PDB entry 8J9W | electron microscopy, 2.76 A resolution | chains A and B of the 6 polymer chains in the assembly

[Chain A (and B)]
Protein: DNA topoisomerase 2
From: African swine fever virus
Notes: chain B of this document is another copy of the same molecule, construct and numbering; everything in this record applies to it too
Reference sequence: A0A0A1E3Q0 (A0A0A1E3Q0_ASF); residues 1-1192 here = UniProt positions 1-1192
Sequence (1197 residues; each row starts with the number of its first residue):
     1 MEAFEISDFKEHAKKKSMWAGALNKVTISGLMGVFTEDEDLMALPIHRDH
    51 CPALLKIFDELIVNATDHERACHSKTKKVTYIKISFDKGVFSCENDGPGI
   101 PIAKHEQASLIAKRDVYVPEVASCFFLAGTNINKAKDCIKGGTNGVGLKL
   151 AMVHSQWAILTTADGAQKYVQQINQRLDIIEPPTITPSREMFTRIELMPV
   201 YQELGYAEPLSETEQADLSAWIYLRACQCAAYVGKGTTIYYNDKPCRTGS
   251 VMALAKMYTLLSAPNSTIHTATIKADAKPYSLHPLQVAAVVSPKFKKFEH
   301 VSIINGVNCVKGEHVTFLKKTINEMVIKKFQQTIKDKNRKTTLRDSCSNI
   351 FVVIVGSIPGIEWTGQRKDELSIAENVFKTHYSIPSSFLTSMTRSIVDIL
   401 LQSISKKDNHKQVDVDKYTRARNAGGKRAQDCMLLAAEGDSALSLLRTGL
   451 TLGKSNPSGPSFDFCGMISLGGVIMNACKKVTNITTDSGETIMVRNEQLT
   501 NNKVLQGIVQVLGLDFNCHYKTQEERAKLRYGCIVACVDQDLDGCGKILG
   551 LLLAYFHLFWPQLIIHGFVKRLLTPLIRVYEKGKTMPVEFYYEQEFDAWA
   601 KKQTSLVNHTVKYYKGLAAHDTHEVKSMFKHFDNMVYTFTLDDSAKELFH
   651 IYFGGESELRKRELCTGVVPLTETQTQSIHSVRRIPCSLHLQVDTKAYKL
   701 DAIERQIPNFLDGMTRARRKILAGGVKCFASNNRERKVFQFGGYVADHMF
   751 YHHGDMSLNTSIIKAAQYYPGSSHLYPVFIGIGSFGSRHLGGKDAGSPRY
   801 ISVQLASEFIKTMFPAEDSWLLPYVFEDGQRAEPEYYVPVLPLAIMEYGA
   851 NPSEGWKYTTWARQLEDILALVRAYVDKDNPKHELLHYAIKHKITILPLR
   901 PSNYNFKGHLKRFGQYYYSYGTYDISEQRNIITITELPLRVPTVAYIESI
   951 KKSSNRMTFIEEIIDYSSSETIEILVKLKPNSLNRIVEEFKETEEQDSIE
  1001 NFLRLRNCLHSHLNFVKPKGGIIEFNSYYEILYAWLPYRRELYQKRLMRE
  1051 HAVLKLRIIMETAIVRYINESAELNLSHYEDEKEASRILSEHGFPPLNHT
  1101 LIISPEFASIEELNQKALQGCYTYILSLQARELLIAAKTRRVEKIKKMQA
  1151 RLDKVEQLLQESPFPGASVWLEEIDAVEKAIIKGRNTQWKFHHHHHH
Not modelled in the structure: 1-417, 1193-1197
Construct notes: expression tag (1193-1197)
Metal / ion sites: Mg2+ near D541 (its only coordinating residue here)
Small-molecule neighbours: Etoposide (EVP; (5S,5aR,8aR,9R)-9-(4-hydroxy-3,5-dimethoxyphenyl)-8-oxo-5,5a,6,8,8a,9-hexahydrofuro[3',4':6,7]naphtho[2,3-d][1,3]dioxol -5-yl 4,6-O-[(1R)-ethylidene]-beta-D-glucopyranoside): E438, G439, D440, G471, G472, M756, S757, T760
What the authors report for this chain:
  - mutagenesis - C72A: decreased catalytic activity

[How chain A and chain B interact]
Pairs across the interface (46):
  K454(A) - Y966(B)  hydrogen bond (side chain-backbone)
  K454(A) - S968(B)
  K454(A) - E973(B)  salt bridge
  A618(A) - Y800(B)  hydrophobic
  D621(A) - I782(B)
  D621(A) - G783(B)
  T622(A) - G783(B)
  F739(A) - D755(B)
  Q740(A) - D747(B)  hydrogen bond
  D755(A) - F739(B)
  D755(A) - R799(B)  salt bridge
  I782(A) - D621(B)
  G783(A) - D621(B)
  R799(A) - D755(B)
  Y800(A) - S441(B)
  Y800(A) - A618(B)  hydrophobic
  Y966(A) - K454(B)  hydrogen bond (backbone-side chain)
  S967(A) - K454(B)
  S968(A) - G453(B)
  S968(A) - K454(B)  hydrogen bond
  E973(A) - K454(B)  salt bridge
  L1076(A) - L1133(B)  hydrophobic
  S1077(A) - L1133(B)
  S1077(A) - I1135(B)
  Y1079(A) - L1134(B)
  Y1079(A) - I1135(B)  hydrogen bond (backbone-backbone)
  E1080(A) - L1134(B)
  E1080(A) - I1135(B)
  E1080(A) - A1136(B)
  D1081(A) - L1134(B)
  E1082(A) - L1134(B)
  L1126(A) - R1131(B)  hydrogen bond (backbone-backbone)
  L1128(A) - A1130(B)  hydrogen bond (backbone-backbone)
  A1130(A) - L1128(B)  hydrogen bond (backbone-backbone)
  R1131(A) - L1126(B)  hydrogen bond (backbone-backbone)
  L1133(A) - L1076(B)  hydrophobic
  L1133(A) - S1077(B)
  L1134(A) - Y1079(B)
  L1134(A) - E1080(B)
  L1134(A) - D1081(B)
  L1134(A) - E1082(B)
  I1135(A) - S1077(B)
  I1135(A) - Y1079(B)  hydrogen bond (backbone-backbone)
  I1135(A) - E1080(B)
  A1136(A) - E1080(B)
  K1190(A) - T622(B)
Also at the interface, not in a pair above, chain A (38 interface residues in all): S441, R734, G743, D747, T971, A1085, S1127, Q1129
Also at the interface, not in a pair above, chain B (38 interface residues in all): R734, R736, Q740, S967, T971, A1085, S1127, Q1129

[Overview]
The chain A/chain B interface involves 38 residues from each chain; the contacts include 10 hydrogen bonds and
3 salt bridges. Among the polar pairs are K454(A)-E973(B), D755(A)-R799(B) and K454(A)-Y966(B). Ligands of
chain A: Etoposide. From the paper: C72A of chain A reduces catalytic activity.
Both chains are DNA topoisomerase 2 (African swine fever virus). Entry 8J9W (Cryo-EM structure of the African
swine fever virus topoisomerase 2 complexed with Cut02bDNA and etoposide (EDI-2)) was determined by electron
microscopy together with 8J9V and 8J9X from the same study.
